8WC7 - chains B and S of the 5 polymer chains in the assembly; structure by electron microscopy, 3.10 A resolution.

[Chain B]
Name: Guanine nucleotide-binding protein G(I)/G(S)/G(T) subunit beta-1
Source organism: Homo sapiens
UniProt: P62873 (GBB1_HUMAN); residue numbers follow UniProt; this construct covers 2-340
Chain sequence (345 residues; row label = number of the first residue in the row; numbers below 1 keep their minus sign (Met-4 is residue -4)):
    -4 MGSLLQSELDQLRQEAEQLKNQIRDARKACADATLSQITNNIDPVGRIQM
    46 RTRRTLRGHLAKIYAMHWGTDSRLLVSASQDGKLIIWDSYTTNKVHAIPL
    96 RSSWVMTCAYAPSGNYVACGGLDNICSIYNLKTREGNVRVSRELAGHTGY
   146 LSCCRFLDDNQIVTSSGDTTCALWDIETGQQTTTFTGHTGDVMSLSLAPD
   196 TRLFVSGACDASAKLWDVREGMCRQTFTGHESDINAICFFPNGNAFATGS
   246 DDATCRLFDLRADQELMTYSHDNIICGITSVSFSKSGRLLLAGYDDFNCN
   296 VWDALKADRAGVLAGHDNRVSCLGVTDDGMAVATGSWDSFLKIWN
Not modelled in the structure: -4 to 3, 310
Construct notes: initiating methionine (-4); expression tag (-3 to 1)
Swiss-Prot annotation at these positions:
  - modified residue: Ser2 (N-acetylserine), His266 (Phosphohistidine)
  - natural variant: Leu30 (L30F: In MRD42; uncertain significance), Arg52 (R52G: In MRD42), Gly64 (G64V: In MRD42), Asp76 (D76E: In MRD42; D76G: In MRD42), Gly77 (G77S: In MRD42), Lys78 (K78R: In MRD42), Ile80 (I80N: In MRD42; I80T: In MRD42), His91 (H91R: In MRD42; uncertain significance), Ala92 (A92T: In MRD42), Pro94 (P94S: In MRD42), Leu95 (L95P: In MRD42), Arg96 (R96L: In MRD42), 5 further natural variant entries in UniProt

[Chain S]
Name: scFv16
Source organism: synthetic construct
Notes: antibody fragment or engineered binder
Chain sequence (285 residues; numbered -36 to 247 plus 14 insertion-coded residues; 13 numbers in that range are skipped by the numbering (no residue carries them; nothing is unmodelled there); the number before each row is that of its first residue; a row labelled like 121A-121N holds insertion residues (121A, then the next letters in order); numbers below 1 keep their minus sign (Met-36 is residue -36)):
   -36 MLLVNQSHQGFNKEHTSKMVSAIVLYVLLAAAAHSAFAVQLVESGGGLVQ
    14 PGGSRKLSCSASGFAFSSFGMHWVRQAPEKGLEWVAYISSGSGTIYYADT
    64 VKGRFTISRDDPKNTLFLQMTSLRSEDTAMYYCVRSIYYYGSSPFDFWGQ
   114 GTTLTVSA
121A-121N GGGGSGGGGSGGGG
   135 SADIVMTQATSSVPVTPGESVSISCRSSKSLLHSNGNTYLYWFLQRPGQS
   185 PQLLIYRMSNLASGVPDRFSGSGSGTAFTLTISRLEAEDVGVYYCMQHLE
   235 YPLTFGAGTKLEL
Not modelled in the structure: -36 to 1, 121A-121N
Cystine bridges: Cys22-Cys96, Cys159-Cys229

[How chain B and chain S interact]
Residue-residue contacts - 6 pairs, chain B then chain S:
  Arg68(B) - Tyr103(S)
  Leu69(B) - Tyr103(S)  hydrophobic
  Val90(B) - Tyr102(S)  hydrophobic
  Glu130(B) - Gly26(S)
  Glu130(B) - Phe27(S)
  Gly131(B) - Phe32(S)
Also at the interface, not in a pair above, chain B (8 interface residues in all): Asp83, His91, Arg129
Also at the interface, not in a pair above, chain S (9 interface residues in all): Val2, Ala28, Arg98, Phe110

[Summary]
The interface between chain B and chain S involves 8 residues on one side and 9 on the other.
Here chain B is Guanine nucleotide-binding protein G(I)/G(S)/G(T) subunit beta-1 (Homo sapiens) and chain S is
scFv16 (synthetic construct). Entry 8WC7 (Cryo-EM structure of the ZH8667-bound mTAAR1-Gs complex) was
determined by electron microscopy (same publication as 8WC3, 8WC4, 8WC5, 8WC6, 8WC8, 8WC9, 8WCA and 8WCB).
